4X4G - chains A and E of the 6 polymer chains in the assembly; structure by X-ray diffraction, 2.80 A resolution.

== Chain A ==
Molecule: Regulatory protein
From: Enterobacter sp. RFL1396
Reference sequence: Q8GGH0 (Q8GGH0_9ENTR); residue numbers follow UniProt; this construct covers 1-79
Chain sequence (82 residues; each row starts with the number of its first residue; numbers below 1 keep their minus sign (Gly-2 is residue -2)):
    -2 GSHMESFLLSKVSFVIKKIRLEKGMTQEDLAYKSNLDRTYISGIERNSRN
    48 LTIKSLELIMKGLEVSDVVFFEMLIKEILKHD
Disordered / not traced: -2 to 1, 78-79
Sequence notes: expression tag (-2 to 0)

== Chain E ==
Molecule: 35-nt DNA strand
Sequence (35 nucleotides; numbered 1 to 35; the number before each row is that of its first residue):
     1 ATGTGACTTATAGTCCGTGTGATTATAGTCAACAT

== How chain A and chain E interact ==
Pairs across the interface - 13 pairs, chain A then chain E:
  Arg17(A) with DT2(E), salt bridge to the phosphate
  Thr23(A) with DA1(E), phosphate contact; DT2(E), phosphate contact
  Gln24(A) with DT2(E), hydrogen bond to the phosphate; DG3(E), hydrogen bond to the phosphate
  Glu25(A) with DA1(E), sugar contact; DT2(E), hydrogen bond to the phosphate
  Arg35(A) with DT2(E), hydrogen bond to the base; DG3(E), hydrogen bond to the base
  Thr36(A) with DT4(E), base contact
  Ser39(A) with DG3(E), hydrogen bond to the phosphate
  Arg43(A) with DT4(E), phosphate contact
  Thr49(A) with DA12(E), sugar contact
Interface residues without a listed pair, chain E (6 interface residues in all): DG5

== Overview ==
The interface between chain A and chain E involves 9 residues on one side and 6 on the other; the contacts
include 6 hydrogen bonds and 1 salt bridge. Polar contacts include Arg35(A)-DT2(E), Arg35(A)-DG3(E) and
Gln24(A)-DT2(E).
Here chain A is Regulatory protein (Enterobacter sp. RFL1396) and chain E is a 35-nt DNA strand. Entry 4X4G
(RADIATION DAMAGE TO THE NUCLEOPROTEIN COMPLEX C.Esp1396I: DOSE (DWD) 26.8 MGy) was determined by X-ray
diffraction (same publication as 4X4B, 4X4C, 4X4D, 4X4E, 4X4F, 4X4H and 4X4I).
